PDB entry 3U44 | X-ray diffraction, 3.20 A resolution | chains A and B of the 3 polymer chains in the assembly

Chain A:
Name: ATP-dependent helicase/nuclease subunit A
From: Bacillus subtilis
Notes: EC 3.1.-.-, 3.6.4.12
Reference sequence: P23478 (ADDA_BACSU); residue numbers follow UniProt; this construct covers 1-1232
Chain sequence (1232 residues; numbered 1 to 1232; the number before each row is that of its first residue):
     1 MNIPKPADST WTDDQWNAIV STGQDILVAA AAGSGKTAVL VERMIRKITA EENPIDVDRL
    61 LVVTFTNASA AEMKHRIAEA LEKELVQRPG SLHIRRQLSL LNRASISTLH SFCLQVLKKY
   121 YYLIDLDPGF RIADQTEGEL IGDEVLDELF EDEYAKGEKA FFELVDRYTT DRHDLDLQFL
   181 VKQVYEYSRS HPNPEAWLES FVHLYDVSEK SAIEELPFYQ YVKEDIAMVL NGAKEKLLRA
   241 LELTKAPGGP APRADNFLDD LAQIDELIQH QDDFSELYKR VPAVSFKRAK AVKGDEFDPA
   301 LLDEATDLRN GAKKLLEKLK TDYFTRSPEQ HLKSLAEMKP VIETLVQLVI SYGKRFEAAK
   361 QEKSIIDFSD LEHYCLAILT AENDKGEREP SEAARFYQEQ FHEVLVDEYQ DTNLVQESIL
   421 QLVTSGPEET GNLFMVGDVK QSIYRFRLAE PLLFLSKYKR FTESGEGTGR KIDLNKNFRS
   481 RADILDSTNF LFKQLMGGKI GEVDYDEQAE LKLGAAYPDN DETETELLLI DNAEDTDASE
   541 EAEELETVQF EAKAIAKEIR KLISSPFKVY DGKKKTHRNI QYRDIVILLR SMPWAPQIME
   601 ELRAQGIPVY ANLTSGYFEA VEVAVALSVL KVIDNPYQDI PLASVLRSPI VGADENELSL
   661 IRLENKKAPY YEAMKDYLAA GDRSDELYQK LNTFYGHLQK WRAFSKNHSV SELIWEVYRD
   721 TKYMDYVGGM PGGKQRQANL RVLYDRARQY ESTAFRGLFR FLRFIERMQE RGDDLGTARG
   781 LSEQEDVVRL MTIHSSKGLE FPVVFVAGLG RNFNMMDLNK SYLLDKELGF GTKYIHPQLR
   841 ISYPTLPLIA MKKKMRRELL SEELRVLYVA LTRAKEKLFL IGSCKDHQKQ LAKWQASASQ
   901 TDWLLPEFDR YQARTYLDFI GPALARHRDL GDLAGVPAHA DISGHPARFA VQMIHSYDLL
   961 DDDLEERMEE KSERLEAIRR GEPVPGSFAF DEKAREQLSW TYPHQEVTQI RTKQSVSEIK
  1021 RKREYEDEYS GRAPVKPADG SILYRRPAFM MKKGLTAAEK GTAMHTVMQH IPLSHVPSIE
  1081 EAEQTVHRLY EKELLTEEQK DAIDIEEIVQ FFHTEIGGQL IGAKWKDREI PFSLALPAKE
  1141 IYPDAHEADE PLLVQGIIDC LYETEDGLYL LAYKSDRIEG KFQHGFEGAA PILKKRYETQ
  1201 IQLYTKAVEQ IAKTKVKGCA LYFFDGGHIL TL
Not modelled in the structure: 1-9, 245-254, 286-297, 385-387, 532-544, 571-573, 774-783, 929-938, 959-971, 985-987, 1018-1026, 1033-1043, 1181-1184
Construct notes: conflict Gly780 (Ala in P23478); engineered mutation Ala1172 (Asp in P23478)
Reported in the primary citation:
  - binding site for the 48-nt DNA strand: Met816
  - catalytic residues: Glu408, Glu1129, Asp1159, Lys1174, Gln1200, Tyr1204 (proposed by the authors, not directly observed)

Chain B:
Name: ATP-dependent helicase/deoxyribonuclease subunit B
From: Bacillus subtilis
Notes: EC 3.1.-.-, 3.6.4.12
Reference sequence: P23477 (ADDB_BACSU); residue numbers follow UniProt; this construct covers 1-1166
Chain sequence (1166 residues; numbered 1 to 1166; the number before each row is that of its first residue):
     1 MGAEFLVGRS GSGKTKLIIN SIQDELRRAP FGKPIIFLVP DQMTFLMEYE LAKTPDMGGM
    61 IRAQVFSFSR LAWRVLQHTG GMSRPFLTST GVQMLLRKLI EEHKQEFKVY QKASDKSGFT
   121 AQVERMLTEF KRYCLEPEDI RRMAESGTAS EYRGERVLSE KLHDLSILYQ QMEKSLADQY
   181 LHSEDYLTLL AEHIPLAEDI KGAHIYVDGF YQFTPQEFRV LEQLMVHAEH ITFSLTADKP
   241 SYEREPHELE LFRMTGKTYY RLHQKAKELN LDITYKELSG TERHTKTPEL AHLEAQYEAR
   301 PAIPYAEKQE ALTVMQAANR RAELEGIARE IHALVREKGY RYKDVAILAR QPEDYKDMVK
   361 EVFADYEIPY FIDGKASMLN HPLIEFIRSS LDVLKGNWRY EAVFRCVKTE LLFPLNEPKA
   421 KVREQVDQLE NYCIAYGIKG DRWTKGDRFQ YRRFVSLDDD FAQTDQEIEM ENMLNDTRDW
   481 IVPPLFQLQK RMKKAKTVQE KAEALYRYLE ETDVPLKLDQ ERQRAEDDGR IIEAQQHQQA
   541 WDAVIQLLEE FVEMMGDDEI SLDLFQQMIE AGAESLTFSL IPPALDQVFV GNMDLSRMYG
   601 TSCTFVLGAN DGVLPARPDE NGVLSDDDRE WLKTIGVELS SGGRERLLDE HFLIYMAFSS
   661 PSDRLYVSYP IADAEGKTLL PSMIVKRLEE LFPHHKERLL TNEPEQVSDE EQLMYVVNKS
   721 VAQSFTASQL RLWTREYDIS DVWWSTYNVL MSEQDRLQSK KLFSSLFFRN EVKQLERSVS
   781 RQLYGERIQG SVSRMETFNA CPFSHFASHG LHLKERQFFK LEAPDIGQLF HSSLKLISDR
   841 LRDEKLDWRD LTKEQCELFS YDAVERLAPK LQKEILLSSN RHYYVKEKLQ KIVTRVSGIL
   901 SEHAKASGFV PIGLELGFGG KGPLPPLTFQ LKNGCTMELV GRIDRVDKAE SSKGLLLRIV
   961 AYKSSDKGLD LAEVYYGLAL QMLTYLDLSI THSADWLGMR ATPAGVLYFH IHDPMIQSNL
  1021 PLGLDEIEQE IFKKFKMKGL LLGDQEVVRL MDTTLQEGRS NIINAGLKKD GSLRSDSAAV
  1081 GEKEFDLLTK HVRRTFQEAG EQITDGRVSI EPYKMKNKTP CTYCAFKSVC QFDESLEENE
  1141 YRPLKAEKDK TILEWIKKEA DGNEHS
Not modelled in the structure: 1, 446-463, 1161-1166
Construct notes: conflict Asp843 (Glu in P23477), Glu844 (Gln in P23477); engineered mutation Ala961 (Asp in P23477)
UniProt features mapped onto this chain:
  - binding site (ATP): Ser10, Gly11, Lys14, Thr15, Lys16, Thr236, Arg283
  - binding site ([4Fe-4S] cluster): Cys801, Cys1121, Cys1124, Cys1130
  - mutagenesis: Lys14 (K14A: No change in AddAB ATPase activity, KM and kcat for ATP hydrolysis are unchanged, helicase rate and processivity are unchanged, enzyme-Chi-DNA complex is 3-fold less stable), Asp41 (D41A: No longer recognizes the Chi sequence nor generates the Chi fragment), Gln42 (Q42A: No longer recognizes the Chi sequence nor generates the Chi fragment), Thr44 (T44A: No longer recognizes the Chi sequence nor generates the Chi fragment), Phe68 (F68A: Reduced recognition of the Chi sequence, reduced generation of the Chi fragment), Arg70 (R70A: No longer recognizes the Chi sequence nor generates the Chi fragment), Trp73 (W73A: Reduced recognition of the Chi sequence, reduced generation of the Chi fragment), Phe210 (F210A: No longer recognizes the Chi sequence nor generates the Chi fragment), Phe213 (F213A: Wild-type Chi fragment generation), Cys801 (C801A: Loss of iron-sulfur group binding, loss of DNA-binding), Cys1121 (C1121A: Loss of iron-sulfur group binding, loss of DNA-binding), Cys1124 (C1124A: Loss of iron-sulfur group binding, loss of DNA-binding), 1 further mutagenesis entry in UniProt
Metal / ion sites: 4Fe-4S cluster Fe: Cys801, Cys1121, Cys1124, Cys1130
Ligand contacts: 4Fe-4S cluster (SF4): Cys801, Ser804, Ile1110, Pro1112, Pro1120, Cys1121, Cys1124, Phe1126, Lys1127, Cys1130, Phe1132
Reported in the primary citation:
  - binding site for the 48-nt DNA strand: Gln1017, Lys1033, Lys1036, Lys1068, Lys1069, Ser1075
  - 4Fe-4S cluster coordination: Cys801, Cys1121, Cys1124, Cys1130
  - catalytic residues: Glu915, Asp944, Lys963, Gln981 (proposed by the authors, not directly observed)

How chain A and chain B interact:
Residue-residue contacts (332):
  Ala68(A) - Thr678(B)
  Ala71(A) - Asp611(B)
  Glu72(A) - Leu680(B)
  Lys74(A) - Arg617(B)
  Lys74(A) - Met683(B)
  His75(A) - Pro681(B)  hydrogen bond (side chain-backbone)
  His75(A) - Met683(B)
  His75(A) - Lys686(B)
  Glu82(A) - Arg300(B)  salt bridge
  Arg95(A) - Leu249(B)
  Arg95(A) - Glu298(B)
  Arg95(A) - Arg300(B)
  Arg96(A) - Glu248(B)  salt bridge
  Arg96(A) - Leu249(B)
  Arg96(A) - Arg644(B)
  Ser99(A) - Leu647(B)
  Ser99(A) - Leu648(B)
  Asn102(A) - Pro615(B)
  Asn102(A) - Arg617(B)  hydrogen bond
  Asn102(A) - Pro618(B)
  Asn102(A) - Leu647(B)
  Arg103(A) - Pro618(B)
  Arg103(A) - Asp626(B)  salt bridge
  Arg103(A) - Glu630(B)  salt bridge
  Arg103(A) - Arg644(B)
  Arg103(A) - Leu647(B)
  Lys118(A) - Glu620(B)
  Lys119(A) - Asp627(B)  salt bridge
  Tyr121(A) - Tyr110(B)
  Tyr121(A) - Gln122(B)  hydrogen bond
  Tyr122(A) - Val109(B)  hydrophobic
  Tyr122(A) - Tyr110(B)  hydrophobic
  Tyr122(A) - Ala113(B)  hydrophobic
  Tyr122(A) - Val157(B)
  Ile124(A) - Lys116(B)
  Asp125(A) - Lys112(B)  salt bridge
  Asp125(A) - Lys116(B)  salt bridge
  Leu126(A) - Lys116(B)  hydrogen bond (backbone-side chain)
  Asp127(A) - Lys116(B)
  Asp127(A) - Ser117(B)  hydrogen bond
  Asp127(A) - Gly118(B)  hydrogen bond (side chain-backbone)
  Pro128(A) - Lys116(B)
  Pro128(A) - Gly118(B)
  Pro128(A) - Gln122(B)
  Phe150(A) - Arg881(B)
  Glu151(A) - Ser879(B)
  Glu151(A) - Asn880(B)  hydrogen bond (side chain-backbone)
  Glu151(A) - Arg881(B)
  Tyr154(A) - Asn880(B)
  Tyr154(A) - Arg881(B)
  Tyr154(A) - Tyr883(B)  hydrogen bond (backbone-side chain)
  Ala155(A) - Asn880(B)
  Phe162(A) - Tyr884(B)  hydrophobic
  Val165(A) - Tyr884(B)  hydrophobic
  Asp166(A) - Tyr884(B)  hydrogen bond
  Asp166(A) - Lys891(B)  salt bridge
  Thr169(A) - Lys888(B)
  Asp171(A) - Lys888(B)  salt bridge
  Arg172(A) - Lys888(B)
  Asp174(A) - Arg881(B)  salt bridge
  Thr321(A) - Asn1019(B)  hydrogen bond (backbone-side chain)
  Thr325(A) - Asn1019(B)  hydrogen bond (side chain-backbone)
  Thr325(A) - Pro1021(B)
  Arg326(A) - Ser1018(B)  hydrogen bond (side chain-backbone)
  Arg326(A) - Asn1019(B)  hydrogen bond (side chain-backbone)
  Arg326(A) - Leu1020(B)  hydrogen bond (side chain-backbone)
  Arg326(A) - Pro1021(B)
  Glu392(A) - Arg153(B)  salt bridge
  Phe396(A) - Asp627(B)
  Val621(A) - Gln1131(B)
  Val621(A) - Phe1132(B)
  Val621(A) - Asp1133(B)
  Asp634(A) - Lys408(B)  salt bridge
  Asn635(A) - Asp427(B)  hydrogen bond (side chain-backbone)
  Asn635(A) - Glu430(B)  hydrogen bond
  Asn635(A) - Asn431(B)  hydrogen bond
  Asn635(A) - Arg816(B)
  Pro636(A) - Asp427(B)
  Tyr637(A) - Glu424(B)
  Tyr637(A) - Asp427(B)
  Tyr637(A) - Gln428(B)  hydrogen bond
  Tyr637(A) - Asn431(B)  hydrogen bond (backbone-side chain)
  Gln638(A) - Arg816(B)  hydrogen bond
  Asp639(A) - His812(B)
  Asp639(A) - Leu813(B)
  Asp639(A) - Lys814(B)  hydrogen bond (side chain-backbone)
  Ile640(A) - Glu815(B)
  Ile640(A) - Ala1125(B)
  Ile640(A) - Phe1126(B)  hydrophobic
  Ile640(A) - Ser1128(B)
  Ile640(A) - Val1129(B)
  Ala643(A) - Leu813(B)  hydrophobic
  Ser644(A) - Ser1128(B)
  Ser644(A) - Val1129(B)
  Ser644(A) - Gln1131(B)  hydrogen bond (backbone-side chain)
  Arg647(A) - Asn770(B)  hydrogen bond
  Arg647(A) - Glu771(B)  hydrogen bond (side chain-backbone)
  Arg647(A) - Val772(B)
  Arg647(A) - Phe803(B)
  Arg647(A) - Ile1110(B)
  Arg647(A) - Val1129(B)
  Arg647(A) - Cys1130(B)  hydrogen bond (side chain-backbone)
  Arg647(A) - Gln1131(B)
  Ser648(A) - Gln1131(B)
  Asp654(A) - Lys773(B)
  Glu655(A) - Glu771(B)
  Glu655(A) - Val772(B)
  Glu655(A) - Lys773(B)  hydrogen bond (side chain-backbone)
  Glu655(A) - Leu775(B)
  Glu655(A) - Phe806(B)
  Glu655(A) - Val1108(B)
  Asn656(A) - Gln774(B)  hydrogen bond (side chain-backbone)
  Asn656(A) - Leu775(B)
  Asn656(A) - Glu776(B)  hydrogen bond (side chain-backbone)
  Asn656(A) - Val779(B)
  Leu658(A) - Leu811(B)
  Ser659(A) - Val779(B)
  Ser659(A) - Leu783(B)
  Ser659(A) - Phe806(B)
  Ser659(A) - Leu811(B)
  Arg662(A) - Leu811(B)  hydrogen bond (side chain-backbone)
  Arg662(A) - His812(B)  hydrogen bond (side chain-backbone)
  Leu663(A) - Leu783(B)  hydrophobic
  Lys666(A) - Gln782(B)
  Lys666(A) - Leu783(B)
  Tyr670(A) - Leu811(B)
  Tyr670(A) - Leu813(B)  hydrophobic
  Tyr671(A) - Glu424(B)
  Lys675(A) - Glu424(B)
  Gln699(A) - Arg423(B)  hydrogen bond
  Lys700(A) - Asp528(B)  salt bridge
  Lys700(A) - Arg530(B)
  Arg702(A) - Arg423(B)
  Arg702(A) - Asp427(B)  salt bridge
  Lys706(A) - Asn380(B)
  Lys706(A) - Pro382(B)
  Lys706(A) - Thr409(B)
  Lys706(A) - Glu410(B)  salt bridge
  Lys706(A) - Glu521(B)  salt bridge
  Asn707(A) - Asn380(B)
  Asn707(A) - Glu533(B)  hydrogen bond
  Asn707(A) - Gln536(B)  hydrogen bond
  Asn707(A) - His537(B)
  His708(A) - Glu533(B)
  Ser709(A) - Asn380(B)
  Trp715(A) - Glu361(B)
  Trp715(A) - Asp365(B)  hydrogen bond
  Arg719(A) - Glu361(B)  salt bridge
  Arg719(A) - Ala364(B)
  Arg719(A) - Asp365(B)  salt bridge
  Lys722(A) - Gln723(B)
  Asp725(A) - Ser724(B)  hydrogen bond
  Asp725(A) - Leu762(B)
  Tyr726(A) - Lys761(B)
  Tyr726(A) - Leu762(B)
  Tyr726(A) - Ser764(B)  hydrogen bond
  Tyr726(A) - Ser765(B)  hydrogen bond (backbone-side chain)
  Tyr726(A) - Phe768(B)
  Gly728(A) - Ser728(B)
  Gly728(A) - Arg731(B)
  Gly729(A) - Ala727(B)
  Gly729(A) - Arg731(B)  hydrogen bond (backbone-side chain)
  Gly729(A) - Ser765(B)
  Gly729(A) - Leu766(B)  hydrogen bond (backbone-backbone)
  Met730(A) - Arg731(B)
  Met730(A) - Ser765(B)
  Pro731(A) - Arg731(B)
  Pro731(A) - Leu1136(B)  hydrophobic
  Lys734(A) - Glu703(B)  salt bridge
  Arg736(A) - Asp1133(B)  salt bridge
  Arg736(A) - Ser1135(B)  hydrogen bond
  Arg736(A) - Leu1136(B)
  Arg741(A) - Arg321(B)
  Tyr744(A) - Arg321(B)
  Asp745(A) - Arg321(B)  salt bridge
  Asp745(A) - Ala674(B)
  Arg748(A) - Asp357(B)  salt bridge
  Arg756(A) - Glu385(B)  salt bridge
  Arg756(A) - Arg388(B)
  Arg756(A) - Ser389(B)
  Arg756(A) - Asp392(B)  salt bridge
  Arg756(A) - Arg405(B)
  Arg756(A) - Glu570(B)  salt bridge
  Phe759(A) - Glu401(B)
  Phe759(A) - Glu430(B)
  Phe759(A) - Ile434(B)  hydrophobic
  Arg760(A) - Glu401(B)
  Arg763(A) - Tyr400(B)  hydrogen bond
  Arg763(A) - Glu401(B)  salt bridge
  Ile835(A) - Met1015(B)  hydrophobic
  Leu839(A) - Leu1024(B)  hydrophobic
  Leu839(A) - Ile1027(B)
  Leu839(A) - Ile1031(B)
  Arg840(A) - Arg895(B)
  Arg840(A) - Asp1013(B)  salt bridge
  Arg840(A) - Pro1014(B)  hydrogen bond (side chain-backbone)
  Arg840(A) - Met1015(B)
  Arg840(A) - Ile1016(B)  hydrogen bond (backbone-backbone)
  Arg840(A) - Ile1031(B)
  Ile841(A) - Met1015(B)
  Ile841(A) - Ile1016(B)  hydrophobic
  Ser842(A) - Met1015(B)
  Ser842(A) - Ile1016(B)  hydrogen bond (backbone-backbone)
  Ser842(A) - Gln1017(B)
  Ser842(A) - Ser1018(B)
  Tyr843(A) - Ser1018(B)
  Arg974(A) - Trp733(B)
  Arg974(A) - Trp744(B)
  Ile978(A) - Tyr747(B)
  Arg979(A) - Lys760(B)  hydrogen bond (backbone-side chain)
  Arg979(A) - Phe767(B)
  Arg980(A) - Lys760(B)  hydrogen bond (backbone-side chain)
  Gly981(A) - Tyr747(B)  hydrogen bond (backbone-side chain)
  Glu982(A) - Tyr747(B)
  Glu982(A) - Asn748(B)
  Glu982(A) - Met751(B)
  Pro983(A) - Tyr747(B)
  Pro983(A) - Asn748(B)
  Phe988(A) - Asp741(B)
  Phe988(A) - Trp744(B)  hydrophobic
  Phe988(A) - Ser745(B)
  Phe988(A) - Asn748(B)
  Phe990(A) - Asp709(B)
  Phe990(A) - Leu713(B)  hydrophobic
  Phe990(A) - Val742(B)  hydrophobic
  Phe990(A) - Ser745(B)
  Asp991(A) - Ser745(B)  hydrogen bond (backbone-side chain)
  Lys993(A) - Leu713(B)
  Ala994(A) - Ser745(B)
  Ala994(A) - Thr746(B)
  Gln997(A) - Leu713(B)
  Gln997(A) - Val716(B)
  Leu998(A) - Val716(B)
  Leu998(A) - Asn718(B)
  Leu998(A) - Lys719(B)
  Leu998(A) - Ala722(B)  hydrophobic
  Leu998(A) - Val749(B)  hydrophobic
  Trp1000(A) - Val335(B)  hydrophobic
  Trp1000(A) - Arg336(B)
  Tyr1002(A) - Val335(B)  hydrophobic
  Tyr1002(A) - Arg341(B)
  Tyr1002(A) - Tyr342(B)  hydrogen bond (side chain-backbone)
  Tyr1002(A) - Asp586(B)  hydrogen bond
  His1004(A) - Arg341(B)
  His1004(A) - Asp586(B)
  Val1007(A) - Leu585(B)  hydrophobic
  Val1007(A) - Asp586(B)
  Thr1008(A) - Pro369(B)
  Thr1008(A) - Ala584(B)
  Thr1008(A) - Asp586(B)
  Ile1010(A) - Ala584(B)
  Ile1010(A) - Leu585(B)  hydrogen bond (backbone-backbone)
  Arg1011(A) - Pro582(B)
  Arg1011(A) - Pro583(B)
  Thr1012(A) - Tyr49(B)
  Thr1012(A) - Pro583(B)  hydrogen bond (backbone-backbone)
  Thr1012(A) - Ala584(B)  hydrogen bond (side chain-backbone)
  Thr1012(A) - Leu585(B)  hydrogen bond (side chain-backbone)
  Lys1013(A) - Phe45(B)
  Lys1013(A) - Glu48(B)  salt bridge
  Asp1027(A) - Arg70(B)  salt bridge
  Glu1028(A) - Lys375(B)  salt bridge
  Glu1028(A) - Ser579(B)
  Glu1028(A) - Leu580(B)  hydrogen bond (side chain-backbone)
  Tyr1029(A) - Asp41(B)
  Tyr1029(A) - Gln42(B)
  Tyr1029(A) - Phe45(B)  hydrophobic
  Tyr1029(A) - Pro582(B)
  Tyr1029(A) - Pro583(B)
  Ser1030(A) - Pro582(B)
  Tyr1044(A) - Glu510(B)  hydrogen bond
  Tyr1044(A) - Pro515(B)  hydrophobic
  Tyr1044(A) - Gln538(B)
  Tyr1044(A) - Trp541(B)
  Arg1045(A) - Trp541(B)  hydrogen bond (backbone-side chain)
  Arg1045(A) - Asp542(B)
  Arg1045(A) - Ile545(B)
  Arg1045(A) - Glu549(B)  salt bridge
  Arg1046(A) - Tyr506(B)
  Arg1046(A) - Glu510(B)  salt bridge
  Pro1047(A) - Tyr506(B)
  Pro1047(A) - Glu549(B)
  Ala1048(A) - Glu549(B)  hydrogen bond (backbone-side chain)
  Phe1049(A) - Gln499(B)
  Phe1049(A) - Val552(B)  hydrophobic
  Met1050(A) - Glu503(B)
  Met1050(A) - Tyr506(B)  hydrophobic
  His1070(A) - Gln77(B)  hydrogen bond (side chain-backbone)
  His1070(A) - His78(B)  hydrogen bond
  Lys1092(A) - Gly80(B)
  Lys1092(A) - Gly81(B)  hydrogen bond (backbone-backbone)
  Glu1093(A) - Gly81(B)  hydrogen bond (backbone-backbone)
  Glu1093(A) - Met82(B)  hydrogen bond (backbone-backbone)
  Glu1093(A) - Ser83(B)  hydrogen bond (backbone-backbone)
  Glu1093(A) - Arg84(B)  salt bridge
  Leu1094(A) - Gln77(B)
  Leu1094(A) - His78(B)
  Leu1094(A) - Gly80(B)
  Leu1094(A) - Ser83(B)  hydrogen bond (backbone-side chain)
  Leu1095(A) - Ser83(B)  hydrogen bond (backbone-side chain)
  Thr1096(A) - Ser83(B)
  Gln1099(A) - Ser83(B)
  Trp1125(A) - Phe31(B)  hydrophobic
  Glu1129(A) - Arg74(B)
  Glu1129(A) - Gln77(B)
  Ile1130(A) - Ile61(B)  hydrophobic
  Pro1131(A) - Ile61(B)
  Pro1131(A) - Gln64(B)
  Pro1131(A) - Arg74(B)
  Phe1132(A) - Met60(B)
  Ser1133(A) - Gly59(B)
  Ser1133(A) - Met60(B)  hydrogen bond (backbone-backbone)
  Leu1134(A) - Gly58(B)
  Ala1135(A) - Ala52(B)
  Ala1135(A) - Gly58(B)  hydrogen bond (backbone-backbone)
  Glu1150(A) - Arg341(B)  salt bridge
  Glu1150(A) - Leu585(B)
  Pro1151(A) - Tyr49(B)
  Pro1151(A) - Leu585(B)
  Leu1153(A) - Glu48(B)
  Leu1153(A) - Tyr49(B)  hydrophobic
  Gln1155(A) - Glu48(B)
  Ile1157(A) - Arg74(B)
  Leu1168(A) - Phe31(B)  hydrophobic
  Gln1210(A) - Met57(B)  hydrogen bond (side chain-backbone)
  Ile1211(A) - Met57(B)
  Ile1211(A) - Gly59(B)
  Ile1211(A) - Met60(B)
  Ile1211(A) - Ile61(B)  hydrophobic
  Ala1212(A) - Pro30(B)
  Ala1212(A) - Phe31(B)  hydrophobic
  Lys1213(A) - Asp56(B)  salt bridge
Interface residues without a listed pair, chain A (180 interface residues in all): Ala78, Glu79, Leu85, Leu92, Leu98, Gln115, Asp147, His173, Gln178, Asp322, Ser364, Ala624, Val625, Ser628, Pro649, Ala703, Glu712, Gln749, Glu751, Lys833, His836, Pro844, Leu975, Ala977, Arg995, Gln1009, Leu1152, Ala1207, Val1208, Thr1214
Interface residues without a listed pair, chain B (219 interface residues in all): Thr44, Leu76, Thr79, Phe119, His247, His332, Asp354, Val362, Phe371, Ile532, Gln546, Leu548, Ile581, Gln587, Asp619, Ser625, Glu675, Ser682, Arg687, Glu705, Val717, Ser720, Arg735, Leu750, Gln758, Gly810, Ile826, Phe830, Leu889

In short:
180 residues of chain A face 219 of chain B across their interface; the contacts include 69 hydrogen bonds and
35 salt bridges. Among the polar pairs are Glu82(A)-Arg300(B), Arg96(A)-Glu248(B) and Arg103(A)-Asp626(B). The
paper reports catalytic residues Glu408(A), Glu1129(A) and Glu915(B) among others; a binding site for the
48-nt DNA strand at Met816(A) and Gln1017(B) among others.
Here chain A is ATP-dependent helicase/nuclease subunit A and chain B is ATP-dependent
helicase/deoxyribonuclease subunit B, both from Bacillus subtilis. Entry 3U44 (Crystal structure of AddAB-DNA
complex) was determined by X-ray diffraction, deposited together with 3U4Q.
